Entry 1N1L (X-ray diffraction, 2.60 A resolution); this record covers chains A and C.

# Chain A
Name: Hcv NS3 serine protease
From: Hepatitis C virus
Notes: fragment: Protease domain
UniProtKB: P27958 (POLG_HCVH); residues 1-180 here correspond to UniProt positions 1026-1205 (UniProt number = residue number + 1025)
Amino-acid sequence (198 residues; numbered -9 to 188; the number before each row is that of its first residue; numbers below 1 keep their minus sign (Ala-9 is residue -9)):
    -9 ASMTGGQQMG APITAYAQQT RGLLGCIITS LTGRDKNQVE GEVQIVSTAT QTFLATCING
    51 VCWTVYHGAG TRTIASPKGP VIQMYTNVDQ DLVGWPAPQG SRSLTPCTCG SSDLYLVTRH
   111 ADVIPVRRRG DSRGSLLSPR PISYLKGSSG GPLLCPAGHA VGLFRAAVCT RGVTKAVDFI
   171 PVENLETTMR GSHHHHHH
Unresolved in the structure: -9 to 0, 181-188
Differences from the reference sequence: cloning artifact (-9 to 0); engineered mutation Thr164 (Ala1190 in P27958); expression tag (181-188)
Glycans and other covalent adducts: gw472467x (TRL) linked to Ser139
Bound ions: Zn2+: Cys97, Cys99, Cys145
Ligand contacts: gw472467x (TRL; {1-[2-(1-formyl-propyl)-3-methanesulfonylamino-pyrrolidine-1-carbonyl]-2-methyl-propyl}-carbamic acid tert-butyl ester): Gln41, Thr42, Phe43, Val55, His57, Gly58, Ile132, Leu135, Lys136, Gly137, Ser138, Phe154, Arg155, Ala156, Ala157, Val158, Asp168

# Chain C
Name: NS4A cofactor
Amino-acid sequence (23 residues; each row starts with the number of its first residue):
    19 KKGSVVIVGR IVLSGKPAII PKK
Unresolved in the structure: 19, 41
Differences from the reference sequence: cloning artifact (19-20, 40-41)

# How chain A and chain C interact
Contacting residue pairs (63; chain A residue first):
  Ile3(A) with Leu31(C), hydrophobic
  Thr4(A) with Val30(C); Leu31(C); Gly33(C)
  Ala5(A) with Val30(C); Leu31(C), hydrophobic
  Tyr6(A) with Arg28(C); Ile29(C); Val30(C), hydrogen bond (backbone-backbone)
  Ala7(A) with Arg28(C)
  Gln8(A) with Gly27(C); Arg28(C), hydrogen bond
  Gln9(A) with Val26(C)
  Thr10(A) with Val26(C), hydrogen bond (backbone-backbone); Gly27(C), hydrogen bond (side chain-backbone); Arg28(C)
  Arg11(A) with Val24(C); Ile25(C); Val26(C), hydrogen bond (backbone-backbone)
  Cys16(A) with Val24(C); Val26(C), hydrophobic
  Thr19(A) with Val24(C)
  Ser20(A) with Gly21(C); Ser22(C), hydrogen bond (backbone-backbone); Val24(C)
  Gln28(A) with Arg28(C), hydrogen bond
  Glu30(A) with Arg28(C)
  Gly31(A) with Val30(C)
  Glu32(A) with Ile29(C); Val30(C); Leu31(C), hydrogen bond (side chain-backbone); Ser32(C), hydrogen bond
  Val33(A) with Arg28(C); Ile29(C), hydrogen bond (backbone-backbone)
  Gln34(A) with Ile25(C); Gly27(C); Arg28(C)
  Ile35(A) with Val24(C); Ile25(C); Val26(C), hydrogen bond (backbone-backbone); Gly27(C), hydrogen bond (backbone-backbone); Arg28(C)
  Val36(A) with Val23(C), hydrophobic; Val24(C)
  Ser37(A) with Val23(C); Val24(C), hydrogen bond (backbone-backbone); Val26(C)
  Arg62(A) with Lys20(C); Gly21(C); Val23(C)
  Thr63(A) with Ser22(C), hydrogen bond; Val23(C), hydrogen bond (backbone-backbone)
  Ile64(A) with Ser22(C); Val23(C)
  Ala65(A) with Ser22(C); Val23(C), hydrogen bond (backbone-backbone)
  Pro70(A) with Ser22(C)
  Trp85(A) with Val23(C), hydrophobic
  Pro88(A) with Ile25(C), hydrophobic
  Val107(A) with Ile29(C), hydrophobic; Leu31(C), hydrophobic
  Thr108(A) with Ile29(C)
  Arg109(A) with Ile29(C)
Interface residues without a listed pair, chain A (41 interface residues in all): Gly23, Asp25, Val29, Thr38, Leu44, Ala59, Leu94, Ala111, Pro142, Leu144

# Overview
The interface between chain A and chain C involves 41 residues on one side and 14 on the other; the contacts
include 16 hydrogen bonds. Polar contacts include Gln8(A)-Arg28(C), Thr10(A)-Gly27(C) and Gln28(A)-Arg28(C).
Covalently linked gw472467x: at Ser139(A).
Here chain A is Hcv NS3 serine protease (Hepatitis C virus) and chain C is NS4A cofactor. Entry 1N1L (Crystal
structure of hcv NS3 protease domain:ns4a peptide complex with covalently bound inhibitor (gw472467x)) was
determined by X-ray diffraction.
